PDB entry 9PFF | electron microscopy, 3.09 A resolution | chains N and O of the 14 polymer chains in the assembly

[Chain N (and O)]
Protein: Alpha-soluble NSF attachment protein
Organism: Rattus norvegicus
Notes: chain O of this document is another copy of the same molecule, construct and numbering; everything in this record applies to it too
Reference sequence: P54921 (SNAA_RAT); residue numbers follow UniProt; this construct covers 1-295
Amino-acid sequence (296 residues; row label = number of the first residue in the row; numbering starts at 0):
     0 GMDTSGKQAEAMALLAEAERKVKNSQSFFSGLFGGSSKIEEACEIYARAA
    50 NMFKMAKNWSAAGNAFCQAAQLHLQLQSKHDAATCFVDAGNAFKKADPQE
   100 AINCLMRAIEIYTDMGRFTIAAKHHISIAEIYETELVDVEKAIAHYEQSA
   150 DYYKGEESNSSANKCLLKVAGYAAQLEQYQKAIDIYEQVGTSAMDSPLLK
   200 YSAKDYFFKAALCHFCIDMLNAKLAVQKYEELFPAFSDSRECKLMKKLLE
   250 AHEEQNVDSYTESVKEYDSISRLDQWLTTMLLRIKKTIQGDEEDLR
Unresolved in the structure: 26-33, 288-295 (chain O: 25-33, 290-295)
Differences from the reference sequence: expression tag (0)

[Chain N / chain O interface]
Residue-residue contacts (10; chain N residue first):
  Asn50(N) - Gly115(O)
  Lys53(N) - Phe117(O)
  Met54(N) - Phe117(O)  hydrophobic
  Lys56(N) - Asp150(O)  salt bridge
  Trp58(N) - Gly154(O)
  Asn90(N) - Glu156(O)
  Lys93(N) - Glu156(O)
  Lys94(N) - Glu156(O)  salt bridge
  Arg271(N) - Pro233(O)
  Arg271(N) - Ala234(O)
Other interface residues (no listed pair), chain O (10 interface residues in all): Thr112, Met114, Glu155

[Summary]
Chain N and chain O form an interface of 9 and 10 residues respectively, with 2 salt bridges. Polar contacts
include Lys56(N)-Asp150(O) and Lys94(N)-Glu156(O).
Chain N and chain O are both Alpha-soluble NSF attachment protein (Rattus norvegicus); the structure,
Min22bin20S complex (NSF-alphaSNAP-2:2 syntaxin-1a H3:SNAP-25 SN1), non-hydrolyzing, class 27, was determined
by electron microscopy (same publication as 9OJR, 9OJU, 9OJZ, 9OK3, 9OK5, 9OKC and 17 further entries).
